Entry 6Y97 (electron microscopy, 4.33 A resolution (low resolution: residue-level contacts below are approximate; hydrogen-bond / salt-bridge calls are withheld)); this record covers chains B and H of the 4 polymer chains in the assembly.

== Chain B ==
Protein: B-lymphocyte antigen CD20
From: Homo sapiens
Reference sequence: P11836 (CD20_HUMAN); residues 45-213 here = UniProt positions 45-213
Chain sequence (169 residues; each row starts with the number of its first residue):
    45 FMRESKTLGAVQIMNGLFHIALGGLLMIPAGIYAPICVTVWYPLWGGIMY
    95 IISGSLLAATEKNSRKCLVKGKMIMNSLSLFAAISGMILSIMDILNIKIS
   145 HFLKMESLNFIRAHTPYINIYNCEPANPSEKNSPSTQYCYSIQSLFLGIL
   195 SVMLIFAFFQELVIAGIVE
UniProt features mapped onto this chain:
  - region: Ala74 to Ile80 (Epitope 1), Phe146 to Pro160 (Epitope 2), Glu168 to Lys175 (Epitope 3 (recognized by antibodies, including Rituximab))
  - lipidation: Cys111 (S-palmitoyl cysteine)
  - mutagenesis: Thr159 (T159K: Abrogates recognition by some antibodies; when associated with D-163 and D-166. Slight decrease of rituximab binding; when associated with D-163 and D-166), Asn163 (N163D: Decreased binding of some antibodies. No effect on rituximab binding), Asn166 (N166D: Decreased binding of some antibodies. No effect on rituximab binding), Ala170 (A170S: Abrogates recognition by therapeutic antibodies, including rituximab; when associated with S-172), Pro172 (P172S: Marked reduction in rituximab binding. Abrogates recognition by antibodies, including rituximab; when associated with S-170)
Disulfide bonds: Cys167-Cys183

== Chain H ==
Protein: Obinutuzumab Fab heavy chain
From: Homo sapiens
Notes: antibody fragment or engineered binder
Chain sequence (116 residues; each row starts with the number of its first residue):
     2 VQLVQSGAEVKKPGSSVKVSCKASGYAFSYSWINWVRQAPGQGLEWMGRI
    52 FPGDGDTDYNGKFKGRVTITADKSTSTAYMELSSLRSEDTAVYYCARNVF
   102 DGYWLVYWGQGTLVTV
Disulfide bonds: Cys22-Cys96

== Chain B / chain H interface ==
Residue-residue contacts - 7 pairs, chain B then chain H:
  Tyr161(B) with Ser30(H); Tyr31(H); Gly54(H)
  Glu174(B) with Tyr104(H)
  Ser177(B) with Asp102(H)
  Pro178(B) with Asp102(H)
  Ser179(B) with Asp102(H)
Interface residues without a listed pair, chain H (7 interface residues in all): Phe52, Lys74
The authors on this interface:
  - pairs named by the authors: Tyr161(B)-Tyr31(H), Ser30(H)-Tyr161(B), Gly54(H)-Tyr161(B)
  - epitope / paratope residues, chain B: Tyr161(B), Glu174(B), Ser177(B), Pro178(B)
  - epitope / paratope residues, chain H: Ser30(H), Tyr31(H), Gly54(H), Asp102(H), Tyr104(H)

== Summary ==
5 residues of chain B and 7 residues of chain H are in contact. The paper describes contacts between Tyr161(B)
and Tyr31(H), Ser30(H) and Tyr161(B) and Gly54(H) and Tyr161(B). UniProt lists 5 mutagenesis sites on chain B.
From the paper: epitope/paratope residues Tyr161(B), Glu174(B) and Ser30(H) among others.
Chain B is B-lymphocyte antigen CD20 and chain H is Obinutuzumab Fab heavy chain, both from Homo sapiens; the
structure, Structure of full-length CD20 in complex with Obinutuzumab Fab, was determined by electron
microscopy together with 6Y90 and 6Y9A from the same study.
